3E2X - chains A and B; structure by X-ray diffraction, 2.55 A resolution.

== Chain A (and B) ==
Protein: Carbonic anhydrase 2
Source organism: Haemophilus influenzae
Notes: EC 4.2.1.1; chain B of this document is another copy of the same molecule, construct and numbering; everything in this record applies to it too
UniProtKB: P45148 (CAN_HAEIN); numbering as in UniProt (aligned over 1-229)
Amino-acid sequence (229 residues; numbered 1 to 229; the number before each row is that of its first residue):
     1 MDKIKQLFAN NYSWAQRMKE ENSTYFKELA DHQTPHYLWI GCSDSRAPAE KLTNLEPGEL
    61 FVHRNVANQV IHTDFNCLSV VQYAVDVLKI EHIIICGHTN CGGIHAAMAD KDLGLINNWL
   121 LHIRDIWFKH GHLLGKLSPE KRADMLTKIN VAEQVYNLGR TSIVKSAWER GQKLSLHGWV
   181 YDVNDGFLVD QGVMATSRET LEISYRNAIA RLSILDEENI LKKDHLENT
Disordered / not traced: 1-33, 216-229 (chain B: 1-33, 220-229)
Sequence notes: engineered mutation Ala47 (Val in P45148)
Metal / ion sites: Zn2+: Cys42, Asp44, His98, Cys101
UniProt features mapped onto this chain:
  - binding site (Zn(2+)): Cys42, Asp44, His98, Cys101
From the paper describing this entry:
  - binding site for sulfate ion: Arg64, His98, Arg124, Arg160, Lys165, Arg198
  - mutagenesis - V47A: unchanged catalytic activity on CO2 hydration

== Interface between chain A and chain B ==
Contacting residue pairs (56):
  Ser43(A) - Phe61(B)
  Ser43(A) - Val62(B)  hydrogen bond (backbone-backbone)
  Ser43(A) - Val80(B)
  Asp44(A) - Phe61(B)
  Arg46(A) - Pro57(B)
  Arg46(A) - Gly58(B)
  Glu50(A) - Arg46(B)
  Pro57(A) - Arg46(B)
  Gly58(A) - Arg46(B)
  Phe61(A) - Ser43(B)
  Phe61(A) - Asp44(B)
  Phe61(A) - Val66(B)  hydrophobic
  Val62(A) - Ser43(B)  hydrogen bond (backbone-side chain)
  Val62(A) - Arg64(B)
  His63(A) - Arg64(B)  hydrogen bond (side chain-backbone)
  His63(A) - Asn76(B)  hydrogen bond
  Arg64(A) - Val62(B)
  Arg64(A) - His63(B)  hydrogen bond (backbone-side chain)
  Arg64(A) - Arg64(B)
  Asn65(A) - Asn76(B)
  Val66(A) - Val80(B)  hydrophobic
  Asp74(A) - Asn76(B)  hydrogen bond
  Phe75(A) - Leu115(B)  hydrophobic
  Phe75(A) - Asn118(B)
  Phe75(A) - Trp119(B)
  Asn76(A) - His63(B)  hydrogen bond
  Asn76(A) - Asn65(B)
  Asn76(A) - Asp74(B)  hydrogen bond
  Asn76(A) - Asn76(B)
  Asn76(A) - Trp119(B)
  Leu78(A) - Leu115(B)  hydrophobic
  Ser79(A) - Leu115(B)
  Ser79(A) - Ile116(B)
  Ser79(A) - Trp119(B)
  Val80(A) - Val66(B)  hydrophobic
  Gln82(A) - Leu113(B)  hydrogen bond (side chain-backbone)
  Gln82(A) - Gly114(B)
  Gln82(A) - Leu115(B)  hydrogen bond (side chain-backbone)
  Gln82(A) - Ile116(B)  hydrogen bond (side chain-backbone)
  Tyr83(A) - Gly102(B)
  Tyr83(A) - Ala106(B)
  Tyr83(A) - Ile116(B)  hydrophobic
  Val87(A) - Leu113(B)
  Gly102(A) - Tyr83(B)
  Leu113(A) - Gln82(B)  hydrogen bond (backbone-side chain)
  Leu113(A) - Val87(B)  hydrophobic
  Gly114(A) - Gln82(B)
  Leu115(A) - Phe75(B)  hydrophobic
  Leu115(A) - Gln82(B)  hydrogen bond (backbone-side chain)
  Ile116(A) - Ser79(B)
  Ile116(A) - Gln82(B)  hydrogen bond (backbone-side chain)
  Ile116(A) - Tyr83(B)  hydrophobic
  Asn118(A) - Phe75(B)
  Trp119(A) - Phe75(B)
  Trp119(A) - Asn76(B)
  Trp119(A) - Ser79(B)
Interface residues without a listed pair, chain A (33 interface residues in all): Pro48, Leu60, Cys77, Gly103, Ala106
Interface residues without a listed pair, chain B (33 interface residues in all): Thr34, Pro48, Glu50, Cys77, Leu78, Gly103

== Summary ==
The chain A/chain B interface involves 33 residues from each chain; the contacts include 14 hydrogen bonds.
Polar pairs include Val62(A)-Ser43(B), His63(A)-Arg64(B) and His63(A)-Asn76(B). From the paper: a binding site
for sulfate ion at Arg64(A), His98(A) and Arg124(A) among others; V47A of chain A leaves catalytic activity on
CO2 hydration unchanged.
Chain A and chain B are both Carbonic anhydrase 2 (Haemophilus influenzae); the structure, H. influenzae
beta-carbonic anhydrase, variant V47A, was determined by X-ray diffraction, deposited together with 3E31, 3E3F
and 3E3I.
